Entry 6LDI (electron microscopy, 3.69 A resolution); this record covers chains C and 3 of the 11 polymer chains in the assembly.

== Chain C ==
Protein: DNA-directed RNA polymerase subunit beta
Organism: Escherichia coli (strain K12)
Notes: EC 2.7.7.6
Reference sequence: P0A8V2 (RPOB_ECOLI); numbering as in UniProt (aligned over 1-1342)
Chain sequence (1342 residues; each row starts with the number of its first residue):
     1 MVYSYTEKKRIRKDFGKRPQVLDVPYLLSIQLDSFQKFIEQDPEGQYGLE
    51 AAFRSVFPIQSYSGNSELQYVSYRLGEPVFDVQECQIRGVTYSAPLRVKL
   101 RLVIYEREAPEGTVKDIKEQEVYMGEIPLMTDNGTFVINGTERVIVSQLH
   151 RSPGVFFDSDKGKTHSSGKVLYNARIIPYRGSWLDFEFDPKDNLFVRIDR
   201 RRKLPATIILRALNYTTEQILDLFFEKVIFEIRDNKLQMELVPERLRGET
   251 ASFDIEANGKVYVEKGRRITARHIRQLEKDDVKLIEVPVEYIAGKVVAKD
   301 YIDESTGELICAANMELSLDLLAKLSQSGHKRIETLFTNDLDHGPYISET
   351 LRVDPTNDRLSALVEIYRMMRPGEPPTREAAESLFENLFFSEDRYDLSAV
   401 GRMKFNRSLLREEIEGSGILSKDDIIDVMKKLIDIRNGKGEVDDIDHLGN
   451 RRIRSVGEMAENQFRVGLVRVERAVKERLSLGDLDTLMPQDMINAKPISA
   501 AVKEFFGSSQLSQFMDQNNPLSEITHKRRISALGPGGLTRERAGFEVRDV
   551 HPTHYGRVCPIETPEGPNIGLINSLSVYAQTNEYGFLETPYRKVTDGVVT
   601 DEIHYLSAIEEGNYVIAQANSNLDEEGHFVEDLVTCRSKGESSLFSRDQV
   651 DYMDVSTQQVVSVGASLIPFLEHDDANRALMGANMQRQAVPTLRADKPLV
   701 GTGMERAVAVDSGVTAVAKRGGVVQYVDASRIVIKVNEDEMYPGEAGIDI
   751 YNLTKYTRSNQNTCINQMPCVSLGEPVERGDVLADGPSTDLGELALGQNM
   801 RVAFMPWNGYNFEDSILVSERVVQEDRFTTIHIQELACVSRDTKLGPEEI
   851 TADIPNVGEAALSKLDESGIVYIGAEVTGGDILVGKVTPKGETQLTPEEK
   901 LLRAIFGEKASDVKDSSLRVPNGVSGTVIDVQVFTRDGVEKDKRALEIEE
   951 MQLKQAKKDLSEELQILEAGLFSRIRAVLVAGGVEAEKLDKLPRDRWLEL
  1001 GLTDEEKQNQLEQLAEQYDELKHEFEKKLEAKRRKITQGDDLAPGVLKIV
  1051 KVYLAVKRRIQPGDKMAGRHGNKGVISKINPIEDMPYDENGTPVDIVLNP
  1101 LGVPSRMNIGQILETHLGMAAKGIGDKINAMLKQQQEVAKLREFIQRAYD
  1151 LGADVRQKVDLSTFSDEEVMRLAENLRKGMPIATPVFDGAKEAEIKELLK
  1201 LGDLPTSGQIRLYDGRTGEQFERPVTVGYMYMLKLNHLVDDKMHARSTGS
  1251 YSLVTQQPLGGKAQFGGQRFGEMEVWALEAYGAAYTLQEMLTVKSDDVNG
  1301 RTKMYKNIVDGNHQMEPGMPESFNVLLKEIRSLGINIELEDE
Unresolved in the structure: 1-2, 1341-1342
Curated features (UniProtKB/Swiss-Prot):
  - modified residue (N6-acetyllysine): Lys1022, Lys1200

== Chain 3 ==
Molecule: 5-nt RNA strand
Sequence (5 nucleotides; row label = number of the first residue in the row):
     1 CUCGA
Bound ions: Mg2+: A5 (shared with 3 residues of chain D)

== How chain C and chain 3 interact ==
Residue-residue contacts (16; chain C residue first):
  Gln510(C) with C1(3), sugar contact
  Leu533(C) with U2(3), phosphate contact
  Arg540(C) with C1(3), hydrogen bond to the phosphate; U2(3), salt bridge to the phosphate
  Pro564(C) with C3(3), phosphate contact
  Glu565(C) with A5(3), phosphate contact
  Asn568(C) with U2(3), hydrogen bond to the phosphate; C3(3), phosphate contact
  Ile572(C) with U2(3), phosphate contact
  Arg687(C) with C3(3), salt bridge to the phosphate
  Gln688(C) with C3(3), phosphate contact; G4(3), phosphate contact
  Lys1065(C) with G4(3), hydrogen bond to the phosphate; A5(3), salt bridge to the phosphate
  Lys1073(C) with A5(3), salt bridge to the phosphate
  His1237(C) with G4(3), sugar contact
Also at the interface, not in a pair above, chain C (14 interface residues in all): Gln513, Asn684

== In short ==
The interface between chain C and chain 3 involves 14 residues on one side and 5 on the other; the contacts
include 3 hydrogen bonds and 4 salt bridges. Among the polar pairs are Arg540(C)-C1(3), Asn568(C)-U2(3) and
Lys1065(C)-G4(3).
Here chain C is DNA-directed RNA polymerase subunit beta (Escherichia coli (strain K12)) and chain 3 is a 5-nt
RNA strand. Entry 6LDI (The cryo-EM structure of E. coli CueR transcription activation complex) was determined
by electron microscopy (same publication as 7C17).
